PDB entry 7QGQ | electron crystallography | chains L and V of the 24 polymer chains in the assembly

[Chain L (and V)]
Name: Precursor of the S-layer proteins
From: Clostridioides difficile 630
Notes: chain V of this document is another copy of the same molecule, construct and numbering; everything in this record applies to it too
UniProtKB: Q183M8 (Q183M8_CLOD6); residues 2-374 here correspond to UniProt positions 347-719 (UniProt number = residue number + 345)
Amino-acid sequence (373 residues; numbered 2 to 374; the number before each row is that of its first residue):
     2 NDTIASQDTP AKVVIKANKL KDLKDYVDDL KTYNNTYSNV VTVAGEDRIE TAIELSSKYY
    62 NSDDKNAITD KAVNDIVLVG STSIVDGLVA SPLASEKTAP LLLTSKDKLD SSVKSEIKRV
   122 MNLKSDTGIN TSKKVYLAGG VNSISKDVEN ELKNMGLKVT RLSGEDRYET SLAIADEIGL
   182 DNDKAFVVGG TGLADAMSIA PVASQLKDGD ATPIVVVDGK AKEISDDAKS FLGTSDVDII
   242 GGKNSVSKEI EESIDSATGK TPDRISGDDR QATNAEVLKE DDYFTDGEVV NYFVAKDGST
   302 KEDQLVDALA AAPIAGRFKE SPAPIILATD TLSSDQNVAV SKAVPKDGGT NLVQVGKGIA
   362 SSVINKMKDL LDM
What the authors report for this chain:
  - mutagenesis - Y27A: decreased localization to cell surface

[How chain L and chain V interact]
Contacting residue pairs - 19 pairs, chain L then chain V:
  K20(L) - G260(V)
  K22(L) - T262(V)
  D256(L) - K20(V)
  T262(L) - K22(V)
  D282(L) - K347(V)
  D287(L) - K347(V)
  S335(L) - N338(V)
  S335(L) - K367(V)
  N338(L) - S335(V)
  N338(L) - V339(V)
  V339(L) - S342(V)
  V339(L) - L371(V)
  S342(L) - V339(V)
  S342(L) - S342(V)
  S342(L) - K343(V)
  K343(L) - S342(V)
  K347(L) - D282(V)
  K347(L) - D287(V)
  K367(L) - S335(V)
Interface residues without a listed pair, chain L (14 interface residues in all): L371
Interface residues without a listed pair, chain V (15 interface residues in all): V345

[Overview]
Chain L and chain V form an interface of 14 and 15 residues respectively. From the paper: Y27A of chain L
reduces localization to cell surface.
Both chains are Precursor of the S-layer proteins (Clostridioides difficile 630). Entry 7QGQ (Extended H/L
(SLPH/SLPL) complex from C. difficile (CD630 strain) fit into R20291 S-layer negative stain map) was
determined by electron crystallography.
